7YVK - chains N and O of the 9 polymer chains in the assembly; structure by electron microscopy, 3.20 A resolution.

[Chain N]
Protein: TH272 Fab heavy chain
Source organism: Homo sapiens
Notes: antibody fragment or engineered binder
Chain sequence (119 residues; row label = number of the first residue in the row):
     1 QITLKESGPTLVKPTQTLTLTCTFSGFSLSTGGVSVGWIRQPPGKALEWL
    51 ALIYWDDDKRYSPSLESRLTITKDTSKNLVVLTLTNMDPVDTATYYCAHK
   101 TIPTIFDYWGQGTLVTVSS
Not modelled in the structure: 1
Disulfide bonds: Cys22-Cys97

[Chain O]
Protein: TH272 Fab light chain
Source organism: Homo sapiens
Notes: antibody fragment or engineered binder
Chain sequence (109 residues; row label = number of the first residue in the row):
     1 QSALTQPASVSGSPGQSITISCTATSSDVGAYQYVSWYQQYPGKAPKLMI
    51 YEVSKRPSGVSNRFSGSKSGNTASLTISGLQAEDDAYYYCNSYTTSSVVF
   101 GGGTKLTVL
Not modelled in the structure: 1
Disulfide bonds: Cys22-Cys90

[Chain N / chain O interface]
Contacting residue pairs (23; chain N residue first):
  Lys45(N) - Tyr89(O)
  Ala46(N) - Tyr89(O)  hydrophobic
  Ala46(N) - Gly101(O)
  Leu47(N) - Pro46(O)  hydrophobic
  Trp49(N) - Ser97(O)
  Trp49(N) - Val98(O)  hydrophobic
  Pro63(N) - Ser97(O)
  Tyr96(N) - Lys44(O)
  Tyr96(N) - Ala45(O)  hydrophobic
  Lys100(N) - Tyr93(O)
  Thr101(N) - Tyr93(O)
  Ile102(N) - Tyr93(O)
  Thr104(N) - Leu48(O)
  Ile105(N) - Ser36(O)
  Ile105(N) - Tyr38(O)  hydrogen bond (backbone-side chain)
  Ile105(N) - Tyr93(O)
  Phe106(N) - Tyr38(O)
  Asp107(N) - Leu48(O)
  Trp109(N) - Tyr38(O)  hydrophobic
  Trp109(N) - Pro46(O)  hydrogen bond (side chain-backbone)
  Gly110(N) - Ala45(O)
  Gln111(N) - Lys44(O)
  Gln111(N) - Ala45(O)
Also at the interface, not in a pair above, chain N (19 interface residues in all): Ile39, Gln41, Pro103
Also at the interface, not in a pair above, chain O (16 interface residues in all): Gln40, Tyr51, Asn91, Ser96, Phe100

[Summary]
The interface between chain N and chain O involves 19 residues on one side and 16 on the other, with 2
hydrogen bonds. Polar contacts include Ile105(N)-Tyr38(O) and Trp109(N)-Pro46(O).
Chain N is TH272 Fab heavy chain and chain O is TH272 Fab light chain, both from Homo sapiens; the structure,
Omicron BA.4/5 SARS-CoV-2 S in complex with TH272 Fab, was determined by electron microscopy together with
7YVE, 7YVF, 7YVL, 8GOU and 8GPY from the same study.
